Entry 8WWK (electron microscopy, 2.61 A resolution); this record covers chains R and L of the 6 polymer chains in the assembly.

== Chain R ==
Name: Fusion protein 1, Melanin-concentrating hormone receptor 1, Fusion protein 2
Organism: Homo sapiens
UniProtKB: Q99705 (MCHR1_HUMAN); residues 1-396 carry their UniProt numbers (396 of 624 residues fall inside the UniProt entry; the rest is not from it)
Amino-acid sequence (624 residues; row label = number of the first residue in the row; numbers below 1 keep their minus sign (Asp-52 is residue -52)):
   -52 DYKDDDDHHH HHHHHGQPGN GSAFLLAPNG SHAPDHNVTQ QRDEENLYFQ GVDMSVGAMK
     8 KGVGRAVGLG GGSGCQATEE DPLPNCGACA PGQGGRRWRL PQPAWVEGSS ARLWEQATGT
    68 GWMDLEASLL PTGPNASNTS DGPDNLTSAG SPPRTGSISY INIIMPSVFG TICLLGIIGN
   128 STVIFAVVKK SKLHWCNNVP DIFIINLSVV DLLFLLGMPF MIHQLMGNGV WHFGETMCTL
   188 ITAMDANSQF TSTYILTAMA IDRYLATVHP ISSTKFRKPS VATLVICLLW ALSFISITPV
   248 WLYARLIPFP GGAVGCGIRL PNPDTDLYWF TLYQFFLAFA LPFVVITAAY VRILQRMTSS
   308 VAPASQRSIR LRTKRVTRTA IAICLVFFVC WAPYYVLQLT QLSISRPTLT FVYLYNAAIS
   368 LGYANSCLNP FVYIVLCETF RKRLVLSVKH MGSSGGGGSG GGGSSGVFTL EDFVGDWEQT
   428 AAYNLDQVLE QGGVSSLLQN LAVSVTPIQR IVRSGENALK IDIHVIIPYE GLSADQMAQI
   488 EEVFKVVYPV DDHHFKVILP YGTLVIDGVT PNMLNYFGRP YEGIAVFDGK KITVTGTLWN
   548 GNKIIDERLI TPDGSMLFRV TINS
Unresolved in the structure: -52 to 106, 396-571
Cystine bridges: Cys185-Cys263
Reported in the primary citation:
  - mutagenesis - K139A, K139E: abolished signaling with Melanin-concentrating hormone (chain L)
  - mutagenesis - Q196A, Y362A, I366A, Y370A: decreased signaling with Melanin-concentrating hormone (chain L)
  - mutagenesis - Q196A, I366A, Y370A: unchanged expression
  - conformationally variable residues (side-chain flip): Thr200, Leu203, Pro289, Phe290, Phe334, Phe335, Trp338, Asn372

== Chain L ==
Name: Melanin-concentrating hormone
UniProtKB: P20382 (MCH_HUMAN); residues 1-19 here correspond to UniProt positions 147-165 (UniProt number = residue number + 146)
Amino-acid sequence (19 residues; each row starts with the number of its first residue):
     1 DFDMLRCMLG RVYRPCWQV
Unresolved in the structure: 18-19
Cystine bridges: Cys7-Cys16

== Chain R / chain L interface ==
Pairs across the interface - 57 pairs, chain R then chain L:
  Phe161(R) - Arg11(L)
  Met168(R) - Arg11(L)
  Met168(R) - Val12(L)  hydrophobic
  Gln171(R) - Val12(L)
  Gln171(R) - Tyr13(L)  hydrogen bond (backbone-side chain)
  Leu172(R) - Phe2(L)
  Leu172(R) - Met8(L)  hydrophobic
  Leu172(R) - Tyr13(L)
  Gly174(R) - Asp1(L)  hydrogen bond (backbone-backbone)
  Asn175(R) - Phe2(L)
  Asn175(R) - Arg6(L)
  Gly176(R) - Phe2(L)
  Gly176(R) - Arg6(L)  hydrogen bond (backbone-side chain)
  Thr189(R) - Val12(L)
  Asp192(R) - Arg11(L)  salt bridge
  Ala193(R) - Arg11(L)
  Gln196(R) - Arg11(L)  hydrogen bond
  Ile254(R) - Tyr13(L)
  Ile254(R) - Arg14(L)
  Ile254(R) - Pro15(L)
  Phe256(R) - Arg6(L)
  Phe256(R) - Tyr13(L)  hydrophobic
  Cys263(R) - Val12(L)
  Cys263(R) - Tyr13(L)  hydrogen bond (backbone-backbone)
  Gly264(R) - Val12(L)
  Gly264(R) - Tyr13(L)
  Ile265(R) - Val12(L)  hydrophobic
  Ile265(R) - Tyr13(L)  hydrogen bond (backbone-backbone)
  Ile265(R) - Arg14(L)
  Ile265(R) - Pro15(L)
  Leu274(R) - Leu9(L)  hydrophobic
  Leu274(R) - Arg14(L)
  Phe277(R) - Leu9(L)  hydrophobic
  Thr278(R) - Leu9(L)
  Trp338(R) - Arg11(L)
  Tyr341(R) - Gly10(L)
  Tyr341(R) - Arg11(L)
  Gln345(R) - Leu9(L)
  Gln345(R) - Gly10(L)  hydrogen bond (side chain-backbone)
  Gln348(R) - Met8(L)  hydrogen bond (side chain-backbone)
  Gln348(R) - Leu9(L)
  Gln348(R) - Arg14(L)
  Ile351(R) - Arg14(L)
  Ser352(R) - Cys7(L)
  Pro354(R) - Leu5(L)
  Pro354(R) - Arg6(L)
  Pro354(R) - Cys7(L)
  Thr355(R) - Leu5(L)
  Leu356(R) - Leu5(L)  hydrophobic
  Val359(R) - Met4(L)
  Tyr360(R) - Met4(L)  hydrophobic
  Tyr362(R) - Met8(L)  hydrophobic
  Tyr362(R) - Leu9(L)
  Tyr362(R) - Gly10(L)  hydrogen bond (side chain-backbone)
  Ile366(R) - Gly10(L)
  Ile366(R) - Arg11(L)
  Tyr370(R) - Arg11(L)
Interface residues without a listed pair, chain R (37 interface residues in all): Asn109, Met173, Asp271, Asn363
Interface residues without a listed pair, chain L (16 interface residues in all): Cys16, Trp17
The authors on this interface:
  - pairs named by the authors: Phe161(R)-Arg11(L) (hydrophobic contact), Met168(R)-Arg11(L) (hydrophobic contact), Gln171(R)-Tyr13(L) (backbone contact), Asp192(R)-Arg11(L) (hydrogen bond), Ala193(R)-Arg11(L) (hydrophobic contact), Gln196(R)-Arg11(L) (hydrogen bond), Trp338(R)-Arg11(L) (hydrophobic contact), Tyr341(R)-Arg11(L) (hydrophobic contact), Ile366(R)-Arg11(L) (hydrophobic contact), Tyr370(R)-Arg11(L) (hydrophobic contact)
  - interface residues, chain R: Gln345(R), Gln348(R), Tyr362(R)
  - interface residues, chain L: Tyr13(L)

== In short ==
37 residues of chain R and 16 residues of chain L are in contact; the contacts include 9 hydrogen bonds and 1
salt bridge. Polar contacts include Asp192(R)-Arg11(L), Gln171(R)-Tyr13(L) and Gly176(R)-Arg6(L). The authors
report hydrophobic contacts between Phe161(R) and Arg11(L), Met168(R) and Arg11(L) and Ala193(R) and Arg11(L)
among others; a backbone contact between Gln171(R) and Tyr13(L); hydrogen bonds between Asp192(R) and Arg11(L)
and Gln196(R) and Arg11(L). The paper reports that Q196A, Y362A and I366A of chain R, among others, reduce
signaling with Melanin-concentrating hormone (chain L); interface residues Gln345(R), Gln348(R) and Tyr13(L)
among others; 6 substitutions were tested in all.
Chain R is Fusion protein 1, Melanin-concentrating hormone receptor 1, Fusion protein 2 (Homo sapiens) and
chain L is Melanin-concentrating hormone; the structure, MCH-MCHR1-Gi complex, T1 state, was determined by
electron microscopy, deposited together with 8WWL, 8WWM and 8WWN.
